PDB entry 7V9S | electron microscopy, 11.00 A resolution (very low resolution: no residue pairs are listed; an interface is given only as per-side residue counts) | chains D and I of the 26 polymer chains in the assembly

[Chain D]
Protein: Histone H2B type 1-K
Source organism: Homo sapiens
UniProt: O60814 (H2B1K_HUMAN); residues 24-122 here correspond to UniProt positions 28-126 (UniProt number = residue number + 4)
Amino-acid sequence (99 residues; numbered 24 to 122; the number before each row is that of its first residue):
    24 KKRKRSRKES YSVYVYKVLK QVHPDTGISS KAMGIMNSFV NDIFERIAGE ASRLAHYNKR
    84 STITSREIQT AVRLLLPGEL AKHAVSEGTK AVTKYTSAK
UniProt features mapped onto this chain:
  - modified residue: Lys31 (N6-(2-hydroxyisobutyryl)lysine), Glu32 (PolyADP-ribosyl glutamic acid), Ser33 (Phosphoserine), Lys40 (N6-(2-hydroxyisobutyryl)lysine), Lys43 (N6-(2-hydroxyisobutyryl)lysine), Lys54 (N6,N6-dimethyllysine), Arg76 (Dimethylated arginine), Lys82 (N6,N6,N6-trimethyllysine), Arg83 (Omega-N-methylarginine), Arg89 (Omega-N-methylarginine), Lys105 (N6-(2-hydroxyisobutyryl)lysine), Thr112 (Phosphothreonine), Lys113 (N6-(2-hydroxyisobutyryl)lysine), Lys117 (N6-(2-hydroxyisobutyryl)lysine)
  - glycosylation: Ser109 (O-linked (GlcNAc) serine)
  - cross-link (Glycyl lysine isopeptide (Lys-Gly)): Lys31 (interchain with G-Cter in ubiquitin), Lys117 (interchain with G-Cter in ubiquitin)

[Chain I]
Molecule: 408-nt DNA strand
Source organism: Homo sapiens
Sequence (408 nucleotides; numbered -2 to 405; the number before each row is that of its first residue; numbers below 1 keep their minus sign (DT-2 is residue -2)):
    -2 TTAGGGTTAG GGTTAGGGTT AGGGTTAGGG TTAGGGTTAG GGTTAGGGTT AGGGTTAGGG
    58 TTAGGGTTAG GGTTAGGGTT AGGGTTAGGG TTAGGGTTAG GGTTAGGGTT AGGGTTAGGG
   118 TTAGGGTTAG GGTTAGGGTT AGGGTTAGGG TTAGGGTTAG GGTTAGGGTT AGGGTTAGGG
   178 TTAGGGTTAG GGTTAGGGTT AGGGTTAGGG TTAGGGTTAG GGTTAGGGTT AGGGTTAGGG
   238 TTAGGGTTAG GGTTAGGGTT AGGGTTAGGG TTAGGGTTAG GGTTAGGGTT AGGGTTAGGG
   298 TTAGGGTTAG GGTTAGGGTT AGGGTTAGGG TTAGGGTTAG GGTTAGGGTT AGGGTTAGGG
   358 TTAGGGTTAG GGTTAGGGTT AGGGTTAGGG TTAGGGTTAG GGTTAGGG
Disordered / not traced: -2 to 0, 389-405

[Chain D / chain I interface]
At this resolution (11 A) residue pairs are not listed: 15 residues of chain D and 13 of chain I lie at the interface.

[Summary]
15 residues of chain D face 13 of chain I across their interface.
Chain D is Histone H2B type 1-K and chain I is a 408-nt DNA strand, both from Homo sapiens; the structure,
Telomeric trinucleosome in open state, was determined by electron microscopy together with 7V90, 7V96, 7V9C,
7V9J, 7V9K and 7VA4 from the same study.
